Entry 2C4Q (X-ray diffraction, 2.38 A resolution); this record covers chains A and R of the 5 polymer chains in the assembly.

Chain A:
Molecule: Coat protein
Organism: Enterobacterio phage MS2
Reference sequence: P03612 (COAT_BPMS2); residue numbers follow UniProt; this construct covers 1-129
Amino-acid sequence (129 residues; each row starts with the number of its first residue):
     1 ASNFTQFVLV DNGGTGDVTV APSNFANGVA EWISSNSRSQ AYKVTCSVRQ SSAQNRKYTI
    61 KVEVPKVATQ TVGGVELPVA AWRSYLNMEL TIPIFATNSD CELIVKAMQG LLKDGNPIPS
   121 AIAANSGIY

Chain R:
Molecule: 19-nt RNA strand
Sequence (19 nucleotides; numbered 1 to 19; the number before each row is that of its first residue):
     1 ACAUGAGGAU XACCCAUGU
Disordered / not traced: 1, 19
Modified / non-standard residues: PYO (1-(beta-D-ribofuranosyl)-pyrimidin-2-one-5'-phosphate) at position 11

How chain A and chain R interact:
Pairs across the interface - 18 pairs, chain A then chain R:
  Val29(A) with A12(R), base contact
  Lys43(A) with A12(R), salt bridge to the phosphate
  Thr45(A) with A12(R), hydrogen bond to the base
  Cys46(A) with A12(R), base contact
  Ser47(A) with A12(R), hydrogen bond to the base
  Arg49(A) with C2(R), phosphate contact; A3(R), salt bridge to the phosphate
  Ser51(A) with C2(R), sugar contact; A3(R), phosphate contact
  Lys57(A) with A3(R), salt bridge to the phosphate
  Thr59(A) with A12(R), hydrogen bond to the base
  Lys61(A) with PYO_11(R), hydrogen bond to the sugar; A12(R), base contact
  Glu63(A) with PYO_11(R), hydrogen bond to the sugar
  Tyr85(A) with U10(R), sugar contact; PYO_11(R), hydrogen bond to the phosphate
  Asn87(A) with A9(R), base contact; PYO_11(R), base contact
Interface residues without a listed pair, chain A (15 interface residues in all): Ile60, Arg83

In short:
The interface between chain A and chain R involves 15 residues on one side and 6 on the other; the contacts
include 6 hydrogen bonds and 3 salt bridges. Among the polar pairs are Thr45(A)-A12(R), Ser47(A)-A12(R) and
Thr59(A)-A12(R).
Chain A is Coat protein (Enterobacterio phage MS2) and chain R is a 19-nt RNA strand; the structure, MS2-RNA
hairpin (2ONE -5) complex, was determined by X-ray diffraction, deposited together with 2C4Y, 2C4Z, 2C50, 2C51
and 2BU1.
